PDB entry 1SUZ | X-ray diffraction, 1.80 A resolution | chains A and B of the 4 polymer chains in the assembly

Chain A (and B):
Protein: Type II restriction enzyme EcoRV
Organism: Escherichia coli
Notes: EC 3.1.21.4; chain B of this document is another copy of the same molecule, construct and numbering; everything in this record applies to it too
UniProtKB: P04390 (T2E5_ECOLI); residues 2-245 here correspond to UniProt positions 1-244 (UniProt number = residue number - 1)
Chain sequence (244 residues; numbered 2 to 245; the number before each row is that of its first residue):
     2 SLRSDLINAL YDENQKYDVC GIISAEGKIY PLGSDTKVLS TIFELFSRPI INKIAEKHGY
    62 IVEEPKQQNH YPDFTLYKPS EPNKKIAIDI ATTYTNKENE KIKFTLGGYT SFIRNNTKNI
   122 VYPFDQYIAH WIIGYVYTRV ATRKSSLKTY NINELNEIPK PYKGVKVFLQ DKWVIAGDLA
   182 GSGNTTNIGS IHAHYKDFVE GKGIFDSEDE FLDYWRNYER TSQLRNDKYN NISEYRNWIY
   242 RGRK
Disordered / not traced: 144 (chain B: 98-100, 143-146)
Construct notes: engineered mutation Ala-92 (Lys91 in P04390)
Bound ions: Mg2+: Asp-74, Asp-90 (shared with 1 residue of chain C); Na+: Thr-106 (shared with 1 residue of chain C)

How chain A and chain B interact:
Contacting residue pairs (84; chain A residue first):
  Glu-14(A) / Lys-29(B)  salt bridge
  Glu-14(A) / Tyr-31(B)  hydrogen bond
  Lys-17(A) / Glu-27(B)
  Tyr-18(A) / Ser-25(B)
  Tyr-18(A) / Glu-27(B)
  Tyr-18(A) / Lys-29(B)
  Tyr-18(A) / Tyr-31(B)
  Asp-19(A) / Ser-25(B)
  Asp-19(A) / Ala-26(B)  hydrogen bond (backbone-backbone)
  Asp-19(A) / Glu-27(B)  hydrogen bond (backbone-side chain)
  Val-20(A) / Ile-23(B)  hydrophobic
  Val-20(A) / Ile-24(B)
  Val-20(A) / Ser-25(B)
  Cys-21(A) / Ile-24(B)  hydrogen bond (backbone-backbone)
  Cys-21(A) / Ser-25(B)
  Cys-21(A) / Ala-26(B)
  Gly-22(A) / Ile-23(B)
  Gly-22(A) / Ile-24(B)  hydrogen bond (backbone-backbone)
  Ile-23(A) / Gly-22(B)
  Ile-23(A) / Ile-23(B)  hydrophobic
  Ile-23(A) / Ile-43(B)
  Ile-23(A) / Leu-46(B)  hydrophobic
  Ile-24(A) / Val-20(B)
  Ile-24(A) / Cys-21(B)  hydrogen bond (backbone-backbone)
  Ile-24(A) / Gly-22(B)  hydrogen bond (backbone-backbone)
  Ile-24(A) / Ile-24(B)  hydrophobic
  Ile-24(A) / Leu-156(B)  hydrophobic
  Ser-25(A) / Tyr-18(B)
  Ser-25(A) / Asp-19(B)
  Ser-25(A) / Val-20(B)
  Ser-25(A) / Cys-21(B)
  Ser-25(A) / Leu-156(B)
  Ala-26(A) / Asp-19(B)  hydrogen bond (backbone-backbone)
  Ala-26(A) / Cys-21(B)
  Ala-26(A) / Leu-156(B)
  Ala-26(A) / Lys-161(B)
  Glu-27(A) / Lys-17(B)
  Glu-27(A) / Tyr-18(B)
  Glu-27(A) / Asp-19(B)  hydrogen bond (side chain-backbone)
  Gly-28(A) / Leu-156(B)
  Lys-29(A) / Glu-14(B)  salt bridge
  Lys-29(A) / Tyr-18(B)
  Tyr-31(A) / Glu-14(B)  hydrogen bond
  Tyr-31(A) / Tyr-18(B)
  Tyr-31(A) / Phe-47(B)
  Tyr-31(A) / Pro-50(B)  hydrophobic
  Pro-32(A) / Leu-46(B)
  Pro-32(A) / Arg-49(B)
  Gly-34(A) / Leu-46(B)
  Asp-36(A) / Gln-69(B)
  Thr-37(A) / Gln-69(B)  hydrogen bond
  Lys-38(A) / Thr-42(B)
  Val-39(A) / Thr-42(B)
  Thr-42(A) / Lys-38(B)
  Thr-42(A) / Thr-42(B)  hydrogen bond
  Ile-43(A) / Ile-23(B)
  Leu-46(A) / Ile-23(B)  hydrophobic
  Leu-46(A) / Pro-32(B)
  Leu-46(A) / Leu-33(B)  hydrophobic
  Leu-46(A) / Gly-34(B)
  Phe-47(A) / Tyr-31(B)
  Arg-49(A) / Ser-147(B)  hydrogen bond (side chain-backbone)
  Arg-49(A) / Leu-148(B)
  Pro-50(A) / Tyr-31(B)  hydrophobic
  Pro-50(A) / Leu-148(B)
  Pro-50(A) / Thr-150(B)
  Asn-53(A) / Leu-148(B)
  Glu-65(A) / Leu-148(B)
  Gln-69(A) / Asp-36(B)
  Gln-69(A) / Thr-37(B)  hydrogen bond (side chain-backbone)
  Tyr-95(A) / Gln-69(B)
  Thr-143(A) / Arg-49(B)
  Ser-147(A) / Arg-49(B)  hydrogen bond (backbone-side chain)
  Leu-148(A) / Arg-49(B)
  Leu-148(A) / Pro-50(B)
  Leu-148(A) / Asn-53(B)
  Thr-150(A) / Pro-50(B)
  Ile-153(A) / Ile-153(B)  hydrophobic
  Leu-156(A) / Ile-24(B)  hydrophobic
  Leu-156(A) / Ser-25(B)
  Leu-156(A) / Ala-26(B)
  Leu-156(A) / Gly-28(B)
  Asn-157(A) / Ala-26(B)  hydrogen bond (side chain-backbone)
  Asn-185(A) / Asn-185(B)  hydrogen bond (side chain-backbone)
Other interface residues (no listed pair), chain A (44 interface residues in all): Ile-30, Leu-33, Val-63, Lys-149, Thr-186
Other interface residues (no listed pair), chain B (42 interface residues in all): Ile-30, Ser-35, Val-39, Glu-65, Lys-149, Thr-186

Summary:
44 residues of chain A face 42 of chain B across their interface, with 17 hydrogen bonds and 2 salt bridges.
Polar contacts include Glu-14(A)/Lys-29(B), Glu-14(A)/Tyr-31(B) and Asp-19(A)/Glu-27(B). The Mg2+ site is
built by Asp-74(A) and Asp-90(A).
Chain A and chain B are both Type II restriction enzyme EcoRV (Escherichia coli); the structure, The structure
of K92A EcoRV bound to cognate DNA and Mg2+, was determined by X-ray diffraction, deposited together with
1STX, 1SX5 and 1SX8.
